9BZS - chains A and B of the 5 polymer chains in the assembly; structure by electron microscopy, 3.14 A resolution.

# Chain A (and B)
Protein: Transthyretin
Source organism: Homo sapiens
Notes: chain B of this document is another copy of the same molecule, construct and numbering; everything in this record applies to it too
Reference sequence: P02766 (TTHY_HUMAN); residues 1-127 here correspond to UniProt positions 21-147 (UniProt number = residue number + 20)
Sequence (127 residues; each row starts with the number of its first residue):
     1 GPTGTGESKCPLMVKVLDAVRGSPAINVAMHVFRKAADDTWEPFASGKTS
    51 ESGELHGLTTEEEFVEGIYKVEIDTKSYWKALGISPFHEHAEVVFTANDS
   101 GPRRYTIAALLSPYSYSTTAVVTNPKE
Unresolved in the structure: 1-10, 36-56, 124-127
Sequence notes: variant Met-30 (Val50 in P02766)
Swiss-Prot annotation at these positions:
  - binding site (L-thyroxine): Lys-15, Glu-54, Ser-117
  - modified residue: Cys-10 (Sulfocysteine), Glu-42 (4-carboxyglutamate), Ser-52 (Phosphoserine)
  - glycosylation: Asn-98 (N-linked (GlcNAc...) asparagine)
From the paper describing this entry:
  - conformationally variable residues (order/disorder transition): Pro-11, Ala-81 to His-90
  - contacts within the chain: Trp-79/Phe-95
  - contacts within the chain: Leu-58/Ile-84 (proposed by the authors, not directly observed)

# How chain A and chain B interact
Contacting residue pairs (214):
  Pro-11(A) / Pro-11(B)
  Leu-12(A) / Pro-11(B)  hydrogen bond (backbone-backbone)
  Leu-12(A) / Leu-12(B)
  Leu-12(A) / Met-13(B)  hydrogen bond (backbone-backbone)
  Met-13(A) / Met-13(B)
  Val-14(A) / Met-13(B)  hydrogen bond (backbone-backbone)
  Val-14(A) / Val-14(B)
  Val-14(A) / Lys-15(B)  hydrogen bond (backbone-backbone)
  Lys-15(A) / Lys-15(B)
  Val-16(A) / Lys-15(B)  hydrogen bond (backbone-backbone)
  Val-16(A) / Val-16(B)
  Val-16(A) / Leu-17(B)  hydrogen bond (backbone-backbone)
  Leu-17(A) / Leu-17(B)  hydrogen bond (backbone-backbone)
  Leu-17(A) / Asp-18(B)
  Asp-18(A) / Lys-15(B)  salt bridge
  Asp-18(A) / Asp-18(B)  hydrogen bond (backbone-backbone)
  Asp-18(A) / Ala-19(B)  hydrogen bond (backbone-backbone)
  Ala-19(A) / Ala-19(B)
  Val-20(A) / Ala-19(B)  hydrogen bond (backbone-backbone)
  Val-20(A) / Val-20(B)
  Val-20(A) / Arg-21(B)  hydrogen bond (backbone-backbone)
  Arg-21(A) / Arg-21(B)
  Gly-22(A) / Arg-21(B)  hydrogen bond (backbone-backbone)
  Ser-23(A) / Gly-22(B)  hydrogen bond (backbone-backbone)
  Ser-23(A) / Ser-23(B)
  Ser-23(A) / Pro-24(B)
  Ser-23(A) / Ser-115(B)  hydrogen bond (backbone-side chain)
  Ser-23(A) / Tyr-116(B)
  Pro-24(A) / Pro-24(B)
  Pro-24(A) / Ala-25(B)  hydrogen bond (backbone-backbone)
  Ala-25(A) / Ala-25(B)
  Ala-25(A) / Pro-113(B)
  Ile-26(A) / Ala-25(B)  hydrogen bond (backbone-backbone)
  Ile-26(A) / Ile-26(B)
  Ile-26(A) / Asn-27(B)  hydrogen bond (backbone-backbone)
  Ile-26(A) / Pro-113(B)
  Asn-27(A) / Asn-27(B)  hydrogen bond
  Asn-27(A) / Leu-111(B)  hydrogen bond (side chain-backbone)
  Asn-27(A) / Pro-113(B)
  Val-28(A) / Asn-27(B)  hydrogen bond (backbone-backbone)
  Val-28(A) / Val-28(B)
  Val-28(A) / Ala-29(B)  hydrogen bond (backbone-backbone)
  Ala-29(A) / Ala-29(B)
  Met-30(A) / Val-14(B)  hydrophobic
  Met-30(A) / Val-16(B)  hydrophobic
  Met-30(A) / Ala-29(B)  hydrogen bond (backbone-backbone)
  Met-30(A) / Met-30(B)
  Met-30(A) / His-31(B)  hydrogen bond (backbone-backbone)
  His-31(A) / His-31(B)
  Val-32(A) / His-31(B)  hydrogen bond (backbone-backbone)
  Val-32(A) / Val-32(B)
  Val-32(A) / Phe-33(B)  hydrogen bond (backbone-backbone)
  Phe-33(A) / Phe-33(B)
  Arg-34(A) / Leu-12(B)
  Arg-34(A) / Phe-33(B)  hydrogen bond (backbone-backbone)
  Arg-34(A) / Arg-34(B)
  Arg-34(A) / Lys-35(B)  hydrogen bond (backbone-backbone)
  Gly-57(A) / Gly-57(B)  hydrogen bond (backbone-backbone)
  Leu-58(A) / Gly-57(B)
  Leu-58(A) / Leu-58(B)
  Thr-59(A) / Leu-58(B)  hydrogen bond (backbone-backbone)
  Thr-59(A) / Thr-59(B)
  Thr-59(A) / Thr-60(B)  hydrogen bond (backbone-backbone)
  Thr-60(A) / Thr-60(B)
  Glu-61(A) / Thr-60(B)  hydrogen bond (backbone-backbone)
  Glu-61(A) / Glu-61(B)
  Glu-61(A) / Glu-62(B)  hydrogen bond (backbone-backbone)
  Glu-62(A) / Glu-62(B)
  Glu-63(A) / Lys-35(B)  salt bridge
  Glu-63(A) / Glu-62(B)  hydrogen bond (backbone-backbone)
  Glu-63(A) / Glu-63(B)  hydrogen bond (backbone-backbone)
  Phe-64(A) / Glu-61(B)
  Phe-64(A) / Glu-63(B)
  Phe-64(A) / Phe-64(B)
  Phe-64(A) / Val-65(B)  hydrogen bond (backbone-backbone)
  Phe-64(A) / Glu-66(B)
  Val-65(A) / Val-65(B)
  Glu-66(A) / Val-65(B)  hydrogen bond (backbone-backbone)
  Glu-66(A) / Glu-66(B)
  Glu-66(A) / Gly-67(B)  hydrogen bond (backbone-backbone)
  Gly-67(A) / Gly-67(B)
  Gly-67(A) / Ile-68(B)
  Ile-68(A) / Ile-68(B)
  Ile-68(A) / Tyr-69(B)  hydrogen bond (backbone-backbone)
  Tyr-69(A) / Asn-27(B)  hydrogen bond (side chain-backbone)
  Tyr-69(A) / Tyr-69(B)
  Lys-70(A) / Tyr-69(B)  hydrogen bond (backbone-backbone)
  Lys-70(A) / Lys-70(B)
  Lys-70(A) / Val-71(B)  hydrogen bond (backbone-backbone)
  Val-71(A) / Val-71(B)
  Val-71(A) / Leu-110(B)  hydrophobic
  Val-71(A) / Leu-111(B)  hydrophobic
  Glu-72(A) / Lys-70(B)  salt bridge
  Glu-72(A) / Val-71(B)  hydrogen bond (backbone-backbone)
  Glu-72(A) / Glu-72(B)
  Glu-72(A) / Ile-73(B)  hydrogen bond (backbone-backbone)
  Ile-73(A) / Ile-73(B)
  Asp-74(A) / Ile-73(B)  hydrogen bond (backbone-backbone)
  Asp-74(A) / Asp-74(B)
  Asp-74(A) / Lys-76(B)  salt bridge
  Thr-75(A) / Asp-74(B)
  Thr-75(A) / Thr-75(B)
  Thr-75(A) / Lys-76(B)  hydrogen bond (backbone-backbone)
  Lys-76(A) / Lys-76(B)
  Ser-77(A) / Lys-76(B)  hydrogen bond (backbone-backbone)
  Ser-77(A) / Ser-77(B)
  Ser-77(A) / Tyr-78(B)  hydrogen bond (backbone-backbone)
  Tyr-78(A) / Tyr-78(B)
  Tyr-78(A) / Trp-79(B)  hydrogen bond (backbone-backbone)
  Tyr-78(A) / Ala-97(B)  hydrophobic
  Trp-79(A) / Trp-79(B)
  Trp-79(A) / Phe-95(B)
  Lys-80(A) / Trp-79(B)  hydrogen bond (backbone-backbone)
  Lys-80(A) / Lys-80(B)
  Lys-80(A) / Ala-81(B)  hydrogen bond (backbone-backbone)
  Ala-81(A) / Leu-58(B)
  Ala-81(A) / Ala-81(B)  hydrogen bond (backbone-backbone)
  Ala-81(A) / Leu-82(B)
  Leu-82(A) / Leu-82(B)
  Leu-82(A) / Gly-83(B)  hydrogen bond (backbone-backbone)
  Leu-82(A) / Pro-86(B)
  Gly-83(A) / Leu-58(B)
  Gly-83(A) / Gly-83(B)
  Ile-84(A) / Ile-84(B)
  Ile-84(A) / Ser-85(B)  hydrogen bond (backbone-backbone)
  Ile-84(A) / Pro-86(B)
  Ser-85(A) / Ser-85(B)
  Ser-85(A) / Pro-86(B)
  Ser-85(A) / His-88(B)  hydrogen bond
  Pro-86(A) / Pro-86(B)
  Phe-87(A) / Pro-86(B)  hydrogen bond (backbone-backbone)
  Phe-87(A) / Phe-87(B)  hydrogen bond (backbone-backbone)
  Phe-87(A) / Val-93(B)  hydrophobic
  His-88(A) / Phe-87(B)
  His-88(A) / His-88(B)  hydrogen bond (backbone-backbone)
  Glu-89(A) / His-88(B)  hydrogen bond (backbone-backbone)
  Glu-89(A) / Glu-89(B)
  Glu-89(A) / His-90(B)  hydrogen bond (backbone-backbone)
  His-90(A) / His-90(B)
  His-90(A) / Ala-91(B)
  Ala-91(A) / Ala-91(B)
  Glu-92(A) / Ala-91(B)  hydrogen bond (backbone-backbone)
  Glu-92(A) / Glu-92(B)
  Glu-92(A) / Val-93(B)  hydrogen bond (backbone-backbone)
  Val-93(A) / Val-93(B)
  Val-94(A) / Val-93(B)  hydrogen bond (backbone-backbone)
  Val-94(A) / Val-94(B)
  Val-94(A) / Phe-95(B)  hydrogen bond (backbone-backbone)
  Phe-95(A) / Phe-95(B)  hydrophobic
  Thr-96(A) / Phe-95(B)  hydrogen bond (backbone-backbone)
  Thr-96(A) / Thr-96(B)
  Thr-96(A) / Ala-97(B)  hydrogen bond (backbone-backbone)
  Ala-97(A) / Ala-97(B)
  Asn-98(A) / Ala-97(B)  hydrogen bond (backbone-backbone)
  Asn-98(A) / Asn-98(B)  hydrogen bond
  Asn-98(A) / Asp-99(B)  hydrogen bond (backbone-backbone)
  Asp-99(A) / Asp-99(B)
  Ser-100(A) / Asp-99(B)  hydrogen bond (backbone-backbone)
  Ser-100(A) / Ser-100(B)
  Gly-101(A) / Ser-100(B)
  Gly-101(A) / Gly-101(B)
  Pro-102(A) / Gly-101(B)
  Pro-102(A) / Pro-102(B)
  Pro-102(A) / Arg-103(B)  hydrogen bond (backbone-backbone)
  Arg-103(A) / Asp-74(B)  salt bridge
  Arg-103(A) / Lys-76(B)
  Arg-103(A) / Asp-99(B)  salt bridge
  Arg-103(A) / Gly-101(B)
  Arg-103(A) / Arg-103(B)
  Arg-104(A) / Arg-103(B)  hydrogen bond (backbone-backbone)
  Arg-104(A) / Arg-104(B)
  Arg-104(A) / Tyr-105(B)  hydrogen bond (backbone-backbone)
  Tyr-105(A) / Asp-74(B)  hydrogen bond
  Tyr-105(A) / Tyr-105(B)  hydrophobic
  Thr-106(A) / Tyr-105(B)  hydrogen bond (backbone-backbone)
  Thr-106(A) / Thr-106(B)
  Thr-106(A) / Ile-107(B)  hydrogen bond (backbone-backbone)
  Ile-107(A) / Ile-107(B)
  Ala-108(A) / Ile-107(B)  hydrogen bond (backbone-backbone)
  Ala-108(A) / Ala-108(B)
  Ala-108(A) / Ala-109(B)  hydrogen bond (backbone-backbone)
  Ala-109(A) / Ala-109(B)
  Ala-109(A) / Leu-110(B)  hydrogen bond (backbone-backbone)
  Ala-109(A) / Ser-112(B)
  Leu-110(A) / Leu-110(B)
  Leu-111(A) / Leu-110(B)  hydrogen bond (backbone-backbone)
  Leu-111(A) / Leu-111(B)
  Ser-112(A) / Ser-112(B)  hydrogen bond (backbone-side chain)
  Pro-113(A) / Ser-112(B)
  Pro-113(A) / Pro-113(B)
  Tyr-114(A) / Ala-109(B)
  Tyr-114(A) / Ser-112(B)
  Tyr-114(A) / Pro-113(B)  hydrogen bond (backbone-backbone)
  Tyr-114(A) / Tyr-114(B)
  Tyr-114(A) / Ser-115(B)  hydrogen bond (backbone-backbone)
  Tyr-114(A) / Ser-117(B)
  Tyr-114(A) / Thr-119(B)  hydrogen bond
  Ser-115(A) / Ser-115(B)
  Ser-115(A) / Ser-117(B)
  Tyr-116(A) / Ser-115(B)  hydrogen bond (backbone-backbone)
  Tyr-116(A) / Tyr-116(B)
  Tyr-116(A) / Ser-117(B)  hydrogen bond (backbone-side chain)
  Ser-117(A) / Ser-117(B)  hydrogen bond (backbone-side chain)
  Ser-117(A) / Thr-118(B)  hydrogen bond (backbone-backbone)
  Thr-118(A) / Thr-118(B)
  Thr-119(A) / Thr-118(B)  hydrogen bond (backbone-backbone)
  Thr-119(A) / Thr-119(B)
  Thr-119(A) / Ala-120(B)  hydrogen bond (backbone-backbone)
  Ala-120(A) / Ala-120(B)
  Val-121(A) / Ala-120(B)  hydrogen bond (backbone-backbone)
  Val-121(A) / Val-121(B)
  Val-121(A) / Val-122(B)  hydrogen bond (backbone-backbone)
  Val-122(A) / Val-122(B)
  Thr-123(A) / Val-122(B)  hydrogen bond (backbone-backbone)
Interface residues without a listed pair, chain A (92 interface residues in all): Lys-35
Interface residues without a listed pair, chain B (92 interface residues in all): Thr-123

# Overview
The chain A/chain B interface involves 92 residues from each chain, with 92 hydrogen bonds and 6 salt bridges.
Among the polar pairs are Asp-18(A)/Lys-15(B), Glu-63(A)/Lys-35(B) and Glu-72(A)/Lys-70(B). UniProt lists 3
L-thyroxine-binding residues on chain A. The paper reports conformational variability at Pro-11(A) and
Ala-81(A); contacts within the chain involving Trp-79(A), Phe-95(A) and Leu-58(A) among others.
Chain A and chain B are both Transthyretin (Homo sapiens); the structure, Cryo-EM structure of cardiac amyloid
fibril from a variant ATTR V30M amyloidosis patient, was determined by electron microscopy, deposited together
with 9BYN.
